5FMG - chains H and b of the 28 polymer chains in the assembly; structure by electron microscopy, 3.60 A resolution.

== Chain H ==
Protein: Proteasome, putative
From: Plasmodium falciparum
Notes: EC 3.4.25.1
Reference sequence: Q8I0U7 (Q8I0U7_PLAF7); residues 1-252 here correspond to UniProt positions 31-282 (UniProt number = residue number + 30)
Amino-acid sequence (252 residues; each row starts with the number of its first residue):
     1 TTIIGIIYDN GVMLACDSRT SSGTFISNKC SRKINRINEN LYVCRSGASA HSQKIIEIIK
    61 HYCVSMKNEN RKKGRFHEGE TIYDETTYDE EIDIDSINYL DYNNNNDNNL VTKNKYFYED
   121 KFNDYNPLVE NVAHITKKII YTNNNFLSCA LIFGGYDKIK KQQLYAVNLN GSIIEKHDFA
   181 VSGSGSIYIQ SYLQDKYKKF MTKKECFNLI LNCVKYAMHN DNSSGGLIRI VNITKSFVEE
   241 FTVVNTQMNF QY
Unresolved in the structure: 90-145, 248-252

== Chain b ==
Protein: Proteasome subunit beta type
From: Plasmodium falciparum
Notes: EC 3.4.25.1
Reference sequence: Q7K6A9 (Q7K6A9_PLAF7); residue numbers follow UniProt; this construct covers 1-265
Amino-acid sequence (265 residues; each row starts with the number of its first residue):
     1 MTLGPVVTGT SVIAIKYKHG IMIAADRKAS YGSYAKFQNV ERIFKINNKT VMGFSGELAD
    61 AQYLHELLTR KNINNLSEKK RKEDMYTPQH YHSYVSRVFY VRKNRIDPLF NNIIIAGINS
   121 QKYDNNDDNV LLYTNKNNDD EQNEYKNNEE YKEIHKDDLY IGFVDMHGTN FCDDYITTGY
   181 ARYFALTLLR DHYKDNMTEE EARILINECL RILYFRDATS SNFIQIVKVT SKGVEYEEPY
   241 ILPCVLNSAD YVYPSTLLPP AGCMW
Unresolved in the structure: 1-5, 77-83, 105-107, 119-157, 242-265

== Chain H / chain b interface ==
Pairs across the interface (18):
  Thr24(H) - Ala218(b)
  Phe25(H) - Arg216(b)
  Phe25(H) - Ala218(b)
  Ile26(H) - Phe215(b)
  Ile26(H) - Arg216(b)  hydrogen bond (backbone-backbone)
  Ile26(H) - Asp217(b)
  Ser27(H) - Arg216(b)
  Lys29(H) - Phe215(b)
  Tyr188(H) - Tyr34(b)
  Asn220(H) - Tyr34(b)
  Asn220(H) - Ala35(b)
  Asn222(H) - Lys28(b)  hydrogen bond
  Asn222(H) - Ser30(b)  hydrogen bond
  Asn222(H) - Ser33(b)  hydrogen bond (side chain-backbone)
  Asn222(H) - Tyr34(b)
  Asn222(H) - Ala35(b)
  Asn222(H) - Ala218(b)
  Asn222(H) - Thr219(b)
Other interface residues (no listed pair), chain H (10 interface residues in all): Arg19, Asp221
Other interface residues (no listed pair), chain b (12 interface residues in all): Gly32, Tyr214

== In short ==
10 residues of chain H face 12 of chain b across their interface; the contacts include 4 hydrogen bonds. Among
the polar pairs are Asn222(H)-Lys28(b), Asn222(H)-Ser30(b) and Asn222(H)-Ser33(b).
Chain H is Proteasome, putative and chain b is Proteasome subunit beta type, both from Plasmodium falciparum;
the structure, Structure and function based design of Plasmodium-selective proteasome inhibitors, was
determined by electron microscopy.
